PDB entry 9MYP | X-ray diffraction, 1.84 A resolution | chain A

[Chain A]
Protein: HORMA domain-containing protein
From: Patiria miniata
UniProt: A0A913ZKG6 (A0A913ZKG6_PATMI); residue numbers follow UniProt; this construct covers 352-499
Amino-acid sequence (167 residues; each row starts with the number of its first residue):
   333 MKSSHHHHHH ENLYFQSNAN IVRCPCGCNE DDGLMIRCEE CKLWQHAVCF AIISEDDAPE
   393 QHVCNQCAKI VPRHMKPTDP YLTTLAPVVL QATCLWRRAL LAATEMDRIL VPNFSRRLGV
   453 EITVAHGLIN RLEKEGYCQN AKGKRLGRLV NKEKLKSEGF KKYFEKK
Disordered / not traced: 474-478, 499
Construct notes: initiating methionine (333); expression tag (334-351)
Modified positions: Lys494 (N-dimethyl-lysine; MLY)
Bound ions: Ni2+: His338, His340 (shared with 2 residues of chain B; 2 residues of chain C); Zn2+ site 1: Cys356, Cys358, His378, Cys381; Zn2+ site 2: Cys370, Cys373, Cys396, Cys399
From the paper describing this entry:
  - mutagenesis - R463A, R477A: abolished binding to DNA
  - mutagenesis - R480A: decreased binding to Widom 601 DNA
  - mutagenesis - W376A: unchanged binding to Widom 601 DNA

[Summary]
The Ni2+ site is built by His338 and His340. Cys356, Cys358, His378 and Cys381 coordinate Zn2+ site 1. The
paper reports that R463A and R477A abolish binding to DNA; R480A reduces binding to Widom 601 DNA.
Chain A is HORMA domain-containing protein (Patiria miniata); the structure, Structure of Patiria miniata Hop1
chromatin binding region, was determined by X-ray diffraction together with 9MUG from the same study.
